Entry 2DQJ (X-ray diffraction, 1.80 A resolution); this record covers chains L and Y of the 3 polymer chains in the assembly.

Chain L:
Protein: lysozyme binding Ig kappa chain V23-J2 region
Organism: Mus musculus
Amino-acid sequence (107 residues; row label = number of the first residue in the row):
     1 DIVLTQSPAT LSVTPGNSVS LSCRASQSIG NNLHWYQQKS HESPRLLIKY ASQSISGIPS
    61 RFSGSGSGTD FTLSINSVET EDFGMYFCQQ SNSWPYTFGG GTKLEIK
Disulfides: C23-C88

Chain Y:
Protein: Lysozyme C
Organism: Gallus gallus
Notes: EC 3.2.1.17
UniProtKB: P00698 (LYSC_CHICK); residues 1-129 here correspond to UniProt positions 19-147 (UniProt number = residue number + 18)
Amino-acid sequence (129 residues; numbered 1 to 129; the number before each row is that of its first residue):
     1 KVFGRCELAA AMKRHGLDNY RGYSLGNWVC AAKFESNFNT QATNRNTDGS TDYGILQINS
    61 RWWCNDGRTP GSRNLCNIPC SALLSSDITA SVNCAKKIVS DGNGMNAWVA WRNRCKGTDV
   121 QAWIRGCRL
Curated features (UniProtKB/Swiss-Prot):
  - active site: E35, D52
  - binding site (substrate): D101
Disulfides: C6-C127, C30-C115, C64-C80, C76-C94

Interface between chain L and chain Y:
Contacting residue pairs (18):
  N31(L) - H15(Y)  hydrogen bond (side chain-backbone)
  N31(L) - G16(Y)
  N31(L) - K96(Y)  hydrogen bond
  N32(L) - G16(Y)  hydrogen bond (side chain-backbone)
  N32(L) - Y20(Y)
  N32(L) - K96(Y)  hydrogen bond
  K49(L) - N93(Y)
  Y50(L) - N93(Y)
  Y50(L) - K96(Y)
  Q53(L) - T89(Y)
  Q53(L) - N93(Y)  hydrogen bond
  S91(L) - Y20(Y)
  S91(L) - R21(Y)
  N92(L) - N19(Y)  hydrogen bond (side chain-backbone)
  N92(L) - Y20(Y)
  N92(L) - R21(Y)  hydrogen bond (backbone-backbone)
  W94(L) - R21(Y)
  Y96(L) - R21(Y)  hydrogen bond
Interface residues without a listed pair, chain L (11 interface residues in all): G30, S93
Interface residues without a listed pair, chain Y (10 interface residues in all): R14, S100

In short:
The interface between chain L and chain Y involves 11 residues on one side and 10 on the other, with 8
hydrogen bonds. Polar pairs include N31(L)-H15(Y), N31(L)-K96(Y) and N32(L)-G16(Y).
Here chain L is lysozyme binding Ig kappa chain V23-J2 region (Mus musculus) and chain Y is Lysozyme C (Gallus
gallus). Entry 2DQJ (Crystal structure of hyhel-10 FV (wild-type) complexed with hen egg lysozyme at 1.8A
resolution) was determined by X-ray diffraction, deposited together with 2DQC, 2DQF, 2DQG and 2DQI.
